8TRG - chains G and L of the 11 polymer chains in the assembly; structure by electron microscopy, 2.93 A resolution.

[Chain G]
Molecule: Protein RecA
From: Escherichia coli
UniProt: P0A7G6 (RECA_ECOLI); residues 0-352 here correspond to UniProt positions 1-353 (UniProt number = residue number + 1)
Chain sequence (379 residues; each row starts with the number of its first residue; numbers below 1 keep their minus sign (Met-26 is residue -26)):
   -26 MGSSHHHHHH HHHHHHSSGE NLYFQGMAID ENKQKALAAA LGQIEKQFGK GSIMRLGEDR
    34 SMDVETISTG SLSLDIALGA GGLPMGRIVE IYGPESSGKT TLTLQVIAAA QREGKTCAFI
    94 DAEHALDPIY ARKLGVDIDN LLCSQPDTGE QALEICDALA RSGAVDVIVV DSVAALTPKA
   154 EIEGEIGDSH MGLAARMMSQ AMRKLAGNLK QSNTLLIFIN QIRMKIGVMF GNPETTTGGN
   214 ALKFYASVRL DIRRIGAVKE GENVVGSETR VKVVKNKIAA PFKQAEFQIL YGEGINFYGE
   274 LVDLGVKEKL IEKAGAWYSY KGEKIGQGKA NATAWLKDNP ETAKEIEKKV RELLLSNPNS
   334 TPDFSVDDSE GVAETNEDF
Not modelled in the structure: -26 to 2, 328-352
Differences from the reference sequence: expression tag (-26 to -1)
Ion coordination: Mg2+: Thr73 (together with ATP-gamma-S)
Ligand contacts:
  - ATP-gamma-S (AGS; phosphothiophosphoric acid-adenylate ester), molecule 1: Glu68, Ser69, Ser70, Gly71, Lys72, Thr73, Thr74, Glu96, Asp100, Tyr103, Tyr264
  - ATP-gamma-S (AGS), molecule 2: Phe217, Lys248, Asn249, Lys250, Ile251, Ala252, Ala253, Pro254
Swiss-Prot annotation at these positions:
  - binding site (ATP): Gly66 to Thr73

[Chain L]
Molecule: 27-nt DNA strand
Sequence (27 nucleotides; numbered 1002 to 1028; the number before each row is that of its first residue):
  1002 TGGTGGTGGT GGTGGTGGTG GTGGTGG

[Chain G / chain L interface]
Residue-residue contacts - 17 pairs, chain G then chain L:
  Met164(G) - DG1006(L)  base contact
  Met164(G) - DG1007(L)  hydrogen bond to the base
  Gly165(G) - DG1006(L)  base contact
  Ala168(G) - DG1006(L)  phosphate contact
  Arg169(G) - DT1005(L)  hydrogen bond to the base
  Arg169(G) - DG1006(L)  base contact
  Ser172(G) - DG1006(L)  hydrogen bond to the phosphate
  Arg176(G) - DG1006(L)  salt bridge to the phosphate
  Arg196(G) - DG1010(L)  phosphate contact
  Met197(G) - DG1009(L)  base contact
  Met197(G) - DG1010(L)  hydrogen bond to the phosphate
  Ile199(G) - DG1009(L)  base contact
  Ile199(G) - DG1010(L)  base contact
  Gly211(G) - DT1008(L)  phosphate contact
  Gly212(G) - DG1007(L)  phosphate contact
  Gly212(G) - DT1008(L)  hydrogen bond to the phosphate
  Asn213(G) - DG1007(L)  hydrogen bond to the phosphate
Also at the interface, not in a pair above, chain G (13 interface residues in all): Ala214

[Overview]
13 residues of chain G face 6 of chain L across their interface, with 6 hydrogen bonds and 1 salt bridge.
Polar pairs include Met164(G)-DG1007(L), Arg169(G)-DT1005(L) and Ser172(G)-DG1006(L). Chain G binds
ATP-gamma-S. Curated annotation (UniProt) lists 8 ATP-binding residues on chain G.
Chain G is Protein RecA (Escherichia coli) and chain L is a 27-nt DNA strand; the structure, Structure of
full-length LexA bound to a RecA filament, was determined by electron microscopy.
